Entry 7M7H (electron microscopy, 4.10 A resolution (low resolution: residue-level contacts below are approximate; hydrogen-bond / salt-bridge calls are withheld)); this record covers chains A and C of the 6 polymer chains in the assembly.

== Chain A ==
Molecule: EryAI, 6-deoxyerythronolide-B synthase EryA3, modules 5 and 6 chimera
Source organism: Saccharopolyspora erythraea
Notes: EC 2.3.1.94; fragment: EryA1  + EryA3
UniProtKB: chimeric construct of Q5UNP6, Q03133: residues 32-1485 from Q5UNP6 (Q5UNP6_SACER) positions 557-2010 (UniProt number = residue number + 525); residues 1491-1767 from Q03133 positions 2896-3172 (UniProt number = residue number + 1405)
Sequence (1784 residues; numbered 1 to 1784; the number before each row is that of its first residue):
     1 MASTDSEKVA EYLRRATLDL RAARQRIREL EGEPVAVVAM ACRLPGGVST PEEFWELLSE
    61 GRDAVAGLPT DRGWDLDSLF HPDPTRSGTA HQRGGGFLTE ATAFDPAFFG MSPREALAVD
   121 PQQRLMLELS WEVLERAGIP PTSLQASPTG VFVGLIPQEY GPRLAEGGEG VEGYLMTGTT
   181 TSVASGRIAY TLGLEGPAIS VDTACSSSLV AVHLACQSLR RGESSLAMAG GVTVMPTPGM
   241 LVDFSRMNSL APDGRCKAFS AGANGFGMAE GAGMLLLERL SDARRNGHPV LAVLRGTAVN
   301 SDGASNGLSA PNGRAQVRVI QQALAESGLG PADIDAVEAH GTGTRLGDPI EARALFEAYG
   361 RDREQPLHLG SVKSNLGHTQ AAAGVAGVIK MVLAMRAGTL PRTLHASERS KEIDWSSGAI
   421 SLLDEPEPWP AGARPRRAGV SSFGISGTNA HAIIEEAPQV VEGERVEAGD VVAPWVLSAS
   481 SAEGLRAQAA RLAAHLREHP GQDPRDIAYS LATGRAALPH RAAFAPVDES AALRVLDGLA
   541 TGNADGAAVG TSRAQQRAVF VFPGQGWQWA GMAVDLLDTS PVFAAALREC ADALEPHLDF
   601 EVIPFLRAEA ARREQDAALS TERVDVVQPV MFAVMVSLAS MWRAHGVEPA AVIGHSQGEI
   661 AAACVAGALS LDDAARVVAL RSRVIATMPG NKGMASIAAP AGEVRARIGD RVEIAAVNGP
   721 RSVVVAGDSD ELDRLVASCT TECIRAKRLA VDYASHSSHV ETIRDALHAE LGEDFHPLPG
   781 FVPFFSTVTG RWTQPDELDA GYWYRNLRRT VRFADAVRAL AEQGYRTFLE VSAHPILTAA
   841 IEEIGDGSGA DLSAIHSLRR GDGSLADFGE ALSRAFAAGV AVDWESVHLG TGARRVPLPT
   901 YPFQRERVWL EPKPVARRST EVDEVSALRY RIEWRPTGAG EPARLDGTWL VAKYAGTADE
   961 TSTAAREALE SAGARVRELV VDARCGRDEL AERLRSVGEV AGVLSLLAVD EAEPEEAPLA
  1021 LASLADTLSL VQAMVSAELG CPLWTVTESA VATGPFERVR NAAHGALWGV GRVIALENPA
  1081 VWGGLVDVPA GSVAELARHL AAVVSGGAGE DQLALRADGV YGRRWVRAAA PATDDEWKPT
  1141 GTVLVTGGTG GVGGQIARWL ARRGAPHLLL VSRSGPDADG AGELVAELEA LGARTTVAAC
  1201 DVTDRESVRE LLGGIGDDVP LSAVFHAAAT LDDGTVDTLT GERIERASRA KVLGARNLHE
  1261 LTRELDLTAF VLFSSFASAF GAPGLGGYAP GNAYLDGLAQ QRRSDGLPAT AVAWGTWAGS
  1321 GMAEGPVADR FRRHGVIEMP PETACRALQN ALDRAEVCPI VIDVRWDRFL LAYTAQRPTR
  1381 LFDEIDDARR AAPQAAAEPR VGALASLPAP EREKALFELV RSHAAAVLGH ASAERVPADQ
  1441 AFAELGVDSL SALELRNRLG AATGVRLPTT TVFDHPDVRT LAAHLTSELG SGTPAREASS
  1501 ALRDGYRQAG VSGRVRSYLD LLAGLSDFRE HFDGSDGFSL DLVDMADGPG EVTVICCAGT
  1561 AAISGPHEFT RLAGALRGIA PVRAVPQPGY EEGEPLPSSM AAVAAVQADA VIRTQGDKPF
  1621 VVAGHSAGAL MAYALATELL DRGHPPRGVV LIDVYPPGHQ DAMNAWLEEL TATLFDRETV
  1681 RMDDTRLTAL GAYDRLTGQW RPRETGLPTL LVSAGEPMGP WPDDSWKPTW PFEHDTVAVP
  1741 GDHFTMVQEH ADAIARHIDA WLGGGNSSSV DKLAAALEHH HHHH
Disordered / not traced: 1391-1784
Differences from the reference sequence: expression tag (1-31, 1768-1784); linker (1486-1490)
Curated features (UniProtKB/Swiss-Prot):
  - active site: Ser1626 (Nucleophile), His1743 (Proton acceptor)
  - binding site (substrate): Thr1560, Ala1627, Asp1653

== Chain C ==
Molecule: 1B2 (heavy chain)
Source organism: Homo sapiens
Sequence (249 residues; each row starts with the number of its first residue):
     1 MAEVQLVQSG GGLVQPGRSL RLSCTASGFT FGDYAMSWVR QAPGKGLEWV GFIRSKAYGG
    61 TTEYAASVKG RFTISRDDSK SIAYLQMNSL KTEDTAVYYC TRGGTLFDYW GQGTLVTVSS
   121 ASTKGPSVFP LAPSSKSTSG GTAALGCLVK DYFPEPVTVS WNSGALTSGV HTFPAVLQSS
   181 GLYSLSSVVT VPSSSLGTQT YICNVNHKPS NTKVDKKVEP KSCAALVPRG SAHHHHHHAA
   241 DYKDDDDKA
Disordered / not traced: 1-2, 136-142, 194-199, 221-249
Disulfides: Cys24-Cys100, Cys147-Cys203

== Chain A / chain C interface ==
Contacting residue pairs (26; chain A residue first):
  Met1(A) - Arg54(C)
  Met1(A) - Glu63(C)
  Ala2(A) - Arg54(C)
  Ser6(A) - Tyr58(C)
  Glu7(A) - Tyr58(C)
  Lys8(A) - Thr105(C)
  Ala10(A) - Tyr58(C)
  Glu11(A) - Gly103(C)
  Glu11(A) - Gly104(C)
  Glu11(A) - Thr105(C)
  Glu11(A) - Leu106(C)
  Tyr12(A) - Leu106(C)
  Arg14(A) - Asp33(C)
  Arg14(A) - Tyr34(C)
  Arg14(A) - Tyr58(C)
  Arg15(A) - Leu106(C)
  Arg15(A) - Asp108(C)
  Leu18(A) - Tyr34(C)
  Asp774(A) - Lys213(C)
  Phe775(A) - Asp215(C)
  His776(A) - Ser160(C)
  His776(A) - Ser163(C)
  His776(A) - Asn204(C)
  His776(A) - Asn206(C)
  Pro777(A) - Ser163(C)
  Pro779(A) - Gly164(C)
Also at the interface, not in a pair above, chain A (17 interface residues in all): Ser3
Also at the interface, not in a pair above, chain C (20 interface residues in all): Ala35, Gly60, Asn211

== Summary ==
17 residues of chain A and 20 residues of chain C are in contact. UniProt lists active-site residues
Ser1626(A) and His1743(A) and 3 substrate-binding residues on chain A.
Here chain A is EryAI, 6-deoxyerythronolide-B synthase EryA3, modules 5 and 6 chimera (Saccharopolyspora
erythraea) and chain C is 1B2 (heavy chain) (Homo sapiens). Entry 7M7H (6-Deoxyerythronolide B synthase (DEBS)
module 1 in complex with antibody fragment 1B2: State 1') was determined by electron microscopy together with
7M7E, 7M7F, 7M7G, 7M7I and 7M7J from the same study.
